PDB entry 9Q90 | electron microscopy, 3.50 A resolution | chains A and B of the 14 polymer chains in the assembly

# Chain A (and B)
Molecule: DNA-directed RNA polymerase subunit alpha
Source organism: Escherichia coli K-12
Notes: EC 2.7.7.6; chain B of this document is another copy of the same molecule, construct and numbering; everything in this record applies to it too
Reference sequence: P0A7Z4 (RPOA_ECOLI); residue numbers follow UniProt; this construct covers 1-329
Sequence (329 residues; row label = number of the first residue in the row):
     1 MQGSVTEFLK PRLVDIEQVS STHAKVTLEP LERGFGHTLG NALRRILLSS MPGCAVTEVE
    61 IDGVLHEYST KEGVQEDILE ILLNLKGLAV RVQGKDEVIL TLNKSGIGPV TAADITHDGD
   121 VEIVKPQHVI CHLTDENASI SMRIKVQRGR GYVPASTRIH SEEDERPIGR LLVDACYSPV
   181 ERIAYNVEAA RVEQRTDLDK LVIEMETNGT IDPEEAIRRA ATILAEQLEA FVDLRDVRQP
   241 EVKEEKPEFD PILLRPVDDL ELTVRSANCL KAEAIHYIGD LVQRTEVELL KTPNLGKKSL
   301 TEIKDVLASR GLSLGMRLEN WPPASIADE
Disordered / not traced: 1-4, 238-247, 324-329 (chain B: 1-3, 160-171, 239-329)
Curated features (UniProtKB/Swiss-Prot):
  - region: Glu162 to Glu165 (Required for interaction with Crp at class II promoters)
  - modified residue: Arg265 (ADP-ribosylarginine), Lys297 (N6-acetyllysine), Lys298 (N6-acetyllysine)
  - mutagenesis: Arg45 (R45C: In rpoA112; temperature-sensitive, blocks RNA polymerase assembly), Glu162 to Glu165 (5-fold decrease in CRP-class II promoter-dependent transcription), Glu165 (E165K: 5-fold decrease in CRP-class II promoter-dependent transcription), Arg191 (R191C: In rpoA101; temperature-sensitive)

# Chain A / chain B interface
Contacting residue pairs (59; chain A residue first):
  Val5(A) with Arg150(B), hydrogen bond (backbone-side chain); Glu226(B)
  Phe8(A) with Arg150(B); Ile223(B), hydrophobic; Glu226(B)
  Lys10(A) with Gln227(B)
  Pro11(A) with Gln227(B); Ala230(B)
  Arg12(A) with Ala230(B)
  Phe35(A) with Ile46(B), hydrophobic; Ser50(B)
  Thr38(A) with Ala42(B); Arg45(B)
  Arg45(A) with Gly34(B), hydrogen bond (side chain-backbone); Thr38(B), hydrogen bond
  Ser50(A) with Phe8(B)
  Arg150(A) with Ser4(B), hydrogen bond (side chain-backbone); Val5(B); Glu7(B); Phe8(B); Glu32(B), salt bridge
  Arg218(A) with Phe231(B); Val232(B); Asp233(B); Arg235(B)
  Ala221(A) with Leu228(B); Val232(B), hydrophobic
  Thr222(A) with Val232(B); Arg235(B)
  Ile223(A) with Phe8(B), hydrophobic; Phe35(B), hydrophobic
  Leu224(A) with Leu39(B), hydrophobic; Leu228(B), hydrophobic
  Ala225(A) with Leu228(B), hydrophobic
  Glu226(A) with Lys10(B)
  Gln227(A) with Phe8(B); Leu9(B), hydrogen bond (side chain-backbone); Phe35(B); Leu39(B)
  Leu228(A) with Leu39(B), hydrophobic; Leu224(B), hydrophobic
  Ala230(A) with Pro11(B), hydrophobic
  Phe231(A) with Leu28(B), hydrophobic; Leu39(B), hydrophobic; Leu43(B), hydrophobic; Leu201(B), hydrophobic; Ala221(B), hydrophobic
  Val232(A) with Arg218(B), hydrogen bond (backbone-side chain); Thr222(B)
  Leu234(A) with Val14(B), hydrophobic; Glu214(B); Ile217(B), hydrophobic; Arg218(B), hydrogen bond (backbone-side chain)
  Arg235(A) with Val14(B)
  Asp236(A) with Arg12(B); Val14(B); Asp15(B)
  Val237(A) with Asp15(B); Ile16(B)
Interface residues without a listed pair, chain A (35 interface residues in all): Thr6, Glu32, Gly34, Leu39, Asn41, Ala42, Leu43, Ile46, Asp233
Interface residues without a listed pair, chain B (44 interface residues in all): Thr6, His37, Asn41, Ile203, Ala225

# Summary
Chain A and chain B form an interface of 35 and 44 residues respectively; the contacts include 7 hydrogen
bonds and 1 salt bridge. Polar pairs include Arg150(A)-Glu32(B), Val5(A)-Arg150(B) and Arg45(A)-Gly34(B). From
UniProt: 6 mutagenesis sites on chain A.
Chain A and chain B are both DNA-directed RNA polymerase subunit alpha (Escherichia coli K-12); the structure,
CryoEM structure of bacterial transcription intermediate complex mediated by activator PspF, was determined by
electron microscopy.
